PDB entry 7V3G | electron microscopy, 3.30 A resolution | chains A and D of the 10 polymer chains in the assembly

== Chain A ==
Molecule: Envelope protein E
From: Dengue virus type 2 (strain Thailand/NGS-C/1944)
UniProt: P14340 (POLG_DEN2N); residues 1-495 here correspond to UniProt positions 281-775 (UniProt number = residue number + 280)
Sequence (495 residues; row label = number of the first residue in the row):
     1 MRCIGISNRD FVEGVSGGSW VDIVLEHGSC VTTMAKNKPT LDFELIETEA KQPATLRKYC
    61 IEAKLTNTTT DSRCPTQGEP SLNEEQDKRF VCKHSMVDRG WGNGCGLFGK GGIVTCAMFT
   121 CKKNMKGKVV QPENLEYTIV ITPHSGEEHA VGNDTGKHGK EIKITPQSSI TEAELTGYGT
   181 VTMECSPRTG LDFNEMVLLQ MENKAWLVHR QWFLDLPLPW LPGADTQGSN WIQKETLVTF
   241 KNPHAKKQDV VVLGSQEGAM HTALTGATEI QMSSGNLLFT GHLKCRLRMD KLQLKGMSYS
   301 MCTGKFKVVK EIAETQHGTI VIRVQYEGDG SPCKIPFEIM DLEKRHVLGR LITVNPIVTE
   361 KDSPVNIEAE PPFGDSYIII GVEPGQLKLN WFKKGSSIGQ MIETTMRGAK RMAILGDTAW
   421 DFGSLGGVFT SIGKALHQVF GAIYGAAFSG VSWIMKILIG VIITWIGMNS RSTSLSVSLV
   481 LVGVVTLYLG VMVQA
Swiss-Prot annotation at these positions:
  - region: Asp98 to Gly111 (Fusion peptide)
  - site: Ala495 (Cleavage)
  - glycosylation (N-linked (GlcNAc...) asparagine): Asn67, Asn153
Glycans and other covalent adducts: N-acetylglucosamine (NAG) linked to Asn67

== Chain D ==
Molecule: Small envelope protein M
From: Dengue virus type 2 (strain Thailand/NGS-C/1944)
UniProt: P14340 (POLG_DEN2N); residues 1-72 here correspond to UniProt positions 206-277 (UniProt number = residue number + 205)
Sequence (72 residues; row label = number of the first residue in the row):
     1 SVALVPHVGM GLETRTETWM SSEGAWKHAQ RIETWILRHP GFTIMAAILA YTIGTTHFQR
    61 ALIFILLTAV AP

== How chain A and chain D interact ==
Contacting residue pairs (58; chain A residue first):
  Asn8(A) with Arg15(D)
  Glu26(A) with Arg15(D), salt bridge
  Met196(A) with Leu12(D), hydrophobic
  Lys204(A) with Trp19(D)
  Trp206(A) with Trp19(D)
  Val208(A) with His7(D)
  His209(A) with His7(D); Met10(D), hydrogen bond; Leu12(D)
  Trp212(A) with Val5(D), hydrogen bond (side chain-backbone); His7(D); Met10(D)
  Pro217(A) with Val2(D)
  Leu218(A) with Val2(D), hydrophobic
  Gln256(A) with Val2(D)
  Ala259(A) with Ala3(D)
  His261(A) with Trp19(D), hydrogen bond (backbone-side chain); Met20(D)
  Ala263(A) with Val2(D); Val5(D); Pro6(D); His7(D)
  Leu264(A) with Trp19(D)
  Thr265(A) with Pro6(D), hydrogen bond (side chain-backbone); His7(D); Met20(D)
  Gly266(A) with His7(D), hydrogen bond (backbone-side chain); Thr18(D)
  Ala267(A) with His7(D); Thr18(D); Trp19(D)
  Thr268(A) with Thr16(D); Glu17(D); Thr18(D)
  Glu269(A) with Trp19(D)
  Phe279(A) with Thr16(D)
  Thr280(A) with Thr14(D), hydrogen bond; Thr16(D), hydrogen bond
  Gly281(A) with Thr14(D)
  Lys410(A) with Arg15(D)
  Ile414(A) with Thr14(D); Arg15(D)
  Ser449(A) with Gly9(D)
  Gly450(A) with Gly9(D), hydrogen bond (backbone-backbone)
  Val451(A) with Gly9(D)
  Trp453(A) with Ala25(D)
  Leu458(A) with Ile65(D), hydrophobic
  Ile462(A) with Leu62(D), hydrophobic
  Trp465(A) with Phe58(D)
  Val493(A) with Glu13(D)
  Gln494(A) with Glu13(D), hydrogen bond (backbone-side chain); Ser21(D)
  Ala495(A) with Glu13(D); Thr14(D); Thr16(D); Glu17(D); Thr18(D), hydrogen bond (backbone-backbone); Ser21(D), hydrogen bond (backbone-side chain)
Other interface residues (no listed pair), chain A (41 interface residues in all): Leu207, Leu216, Thr262, Arg411, Ser452, Ile454
Other interface residues (no listed pair), chain D (25 interface residues in all): Ser1, Leu4, Val8, His28

== Summary ==
41 residues of chain A face 25 of chain D across their interface, with 11 hydrogen bonds and 1 salt bridge.
Polar contacts include Glu26(A)-Arg15(D), His209(A)-Met10(D) and Trp212(A)-Val5(D).
Here chain A is Envelope protein E and chain D is Small envelope protein M, both from Dengue virus type 2
(strain Thailand/NGS-C/1944). Entry 7V3G (DENV2_NGC_Fab_C10 28degrees (2Fab:3E)) was determined by electron
microscopy together with 7V3F, 7V3H, 7V3I and 7V3J from the same study.
